Entry 9G9H (electron microscopy, 2.99 A resolution); this record covers chains C and T of the 10 polymer chains in the assembly.

== Chain C ==
Protein: CRISPR system Cms protein Csm2
Organism: Enterococcus italicus DSM 15952
Reference sequence: E6LHV6 (CSM2_ENTI1); residue numbers follow UniProt; this construct covers 1-140
Chain sequence (140 residues; numbered 1 to 140; the number before each row is that of its first residue):
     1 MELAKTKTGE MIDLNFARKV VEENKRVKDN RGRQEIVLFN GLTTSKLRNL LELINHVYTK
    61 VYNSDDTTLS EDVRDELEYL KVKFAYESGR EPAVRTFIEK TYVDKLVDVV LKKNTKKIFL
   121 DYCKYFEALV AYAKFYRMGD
Unresolved in the structure: 1-2, 27-36, 137-140

== Chain T ==
Molecule: CTR
Sequence (47 nucleotides; each row starts with the number of its first residue):
     1 CCCCCAGCGC UUCAGCGUUC UUCGGAAUGU CGCGCAUUGG CAUGGAA
Unresolved in the structure: 1-14, 43-47

== Chain C / chain T interface ==
Residue-residue contacts (10):
  Thr43(C) - G17(T)  hydrogen bond to the phosphate
  Thr44(C) - U18(T)  hydrogen bond to the phosphate
  Ser45(C) - G17(T)  hydrogen bond to the phosphate
  Ser45(C) - U18(T)  hydrogen bond to the phosphate
  Lys46(C) - C16(T)  salt bridge to the phosphate
  Lys46(C) - G17(T)  phosphate contact
  Arg48(C) - C20(T)  hydrogen bond to the sugar
  Arg90(C) - G15(T)  salt bridge to the phosphate
  Arg90(C) - C16(T)  salt bridge to the phosphate
  Lys134(C) - U19(T)  salt bridge to the phosphate
Interface residues without a listed pair, chain C (8 interface residues in all): Tyr86

== In short ==
The interface between chain C and chain T involves 8 residues on one side and 6 on the other, with 5 hydrogen
bonds and 4 salt bridges. Among the polar pairs are Arg48(C)-C20(T), Thr43(C)-G17(T) and Thr44(C)-U18(T).
Chain C is CRISPR system Cms protein Csm2 (Enterococcus italicus DSM 15952) and chain T is CTR; the structure,
CryoEM structure of Enterococcus italicus Csm-crRNA-CTR1 complex bound to pNppA3 and AMPNPP, was determined by
electron microscopy, deposited together with 9G9A, 9G9B, 9G9C, 9G9D, 9G9E, 9G9F and 4 further entries.
